PDB entry 8IMI | electron microscopy, 2.59 A resolution | chains h and m of the 52 polymer chains in the assembly

[Chain h]
Name: ApcB2
Source organism: Anthocerotibacter panamensis
Chain sequence (162 residues; row label = number of the first residue in the row):
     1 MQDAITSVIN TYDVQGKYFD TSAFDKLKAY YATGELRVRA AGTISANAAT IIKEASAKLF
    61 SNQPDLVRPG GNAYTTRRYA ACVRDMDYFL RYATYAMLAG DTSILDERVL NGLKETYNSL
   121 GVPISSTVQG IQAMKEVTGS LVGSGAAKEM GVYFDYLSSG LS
Residues lining bound ligands:
  - phycocyanobilin (CYC), molecule 1: Leu66, Asn72, Ala73, Arg77, Arg78, Ala81, Cys82, Arg84, Asp85, Met86, Tyr88, Phe89, Tyr92, Arg108, Val109, Leu113, Thr116, Tyr117, Leu120, Val122, Pro123, Ser126, Thr127
  - phycocyanobilin (CYC), molecule 2: Val67, Tyr74, Thr75, Thr76, Tyr79

[Chain m]
Name: ApcC2
Source organism: Anthocerotibacter panamensis
Chain sequence (68 residues; numbered 1 to 68; the number before each row is that of its first residue):
     1 MTRLFKVTAL IPSYKKVRGG RELQNTYFTK LVEYDRWFAE QQRIQKQGGK ILSVKMVAGK
    61 PGLNTGVL
Unresolved in the structure: 1, 68
Residues lining bound ligands:
  - phycocyanobilin (CYC), molecule 1: Thr2, Phe5, Tyr34, Asp35, Trp37, Phe38, Gln41, Gln42, Gln45, Gly62
  - phycocyanobilin (CYC), molecule 2: Pro12, Ser13, Arg21, Glu22, Leu23, Gln24, Thr26

[Interface between chain h and chain m]
Pairs across the interface - 34 pairs, chain h then chain m:
  Tyr74(h) - Asn64(m)
  Arg77(h) - Asn64(m)
  Arg77(h) - Val67(m)
  Arg78(h) - Leu63(m)
  Arg78(h) - Asn64(m)  hydrogen bond
  Arg84(h) - Phe38(m)
  Tyr88(h) - Phe38(m)
  Tyr88(h) - Gln42(m)
  Tyr92(h) - Gln42(m)
  Glu107(h) - Gln45(m)
  Arg108(h) - Gln45(m)
  Arg108(h) - Lys46(m)
  Val109(h) - Gln45(m)
  Asn111(h) - Gln41(m)  hydrogen bond (backbone-side chain)
  Asn111(h) - Gln45(m)  hydrogen bond (backbone-side chain)
  Asn111(h) - Gly49(m)  hydrogen bond (side chain-backbone)
  Asn111(h) - Lys50(m)
  Asn111(h) - Ile51(m)  hydrogen bond (side chain-backbone)
  Gly112(h) - Gln41(m)  hydrogen bond (backbone-side chain)
  Gly112(h) - Ile51(m)
  Leu113(h) - Gln41(m)
  Glu115(h) - Ile51(m)
  Glu115(h) - Ser53(m)
  Glu115(h) - Val54(m)
  Thr116(h) - Trp37(m)  hydrogen bond
  Thr116(h) - Gln41(m)
  Thr116(h) - Val54(m)
  Ser119(h) - Phe5(m)
  Ser119(h) - Met56(m)
  Ser119(h) - Pro61(m)
  Leu120(h) - Phe5(m)  hydrophobic
  Leu120(h) - Tyr34(m)  hydrophobic
  Leu120(h) - Met56(m)  hydrophobic
  Leu120(h) - Pro61(m)
Also at the interface, not in a pair above, chain h (18 interface residues in all): Thr75, Asp85
Also at the interface, not in a pair above, chain m (22 interface residues in all): Thr2, Leu52, Lys55, Gly62

[Overview]
Chain h and chain m form an interface of 18 and 22 residues respectively, with 7 hydrogen bonds. Polar pairs
include Arg78(h)-Asn64(m), Asn111(h)-Gln41(m) and Asn111(h)-Gln45(m). One phycocyanobilin molecule is bound
between chain h and chain m. Bound to chain h: phycocyanobilin.
Here chain h is ApcB2 and chain m is ApcC2, both from Anthocerotibacter panamensis. Entry 8IMI (A1-A2, A3-A4,
B'1-B'2, C'1-C'2 cylinder in cyanobacterial phycobilisome from Anthocerotibacter panamensis (Cluster A)) was
determined by electron microscopy (same publication as 8IMJ, 8IMK, 8IML, 8IMM, 8IMN and 8IMO).
